8XLJ - chains F and G of the 10 polymer chains in the assembly; structure by electron microscopy, 3.90 A resolution.

[Chain F (and G)]
Protein: Glutamine synthetase
Source organism: Rattus norvegicus
Notes: EC 6.3.1.2, 2.3.1.225; chain G of this document is another copy of the same molecule, construct and numbering; everything in this record applies to it too
UniProtKB: P09606 (GLNA_RAT); numbering as in UniProt (aligned over 1-372)
Sequence (372 residues; numbered 1 to 372; the number before each row is that of its first residue):
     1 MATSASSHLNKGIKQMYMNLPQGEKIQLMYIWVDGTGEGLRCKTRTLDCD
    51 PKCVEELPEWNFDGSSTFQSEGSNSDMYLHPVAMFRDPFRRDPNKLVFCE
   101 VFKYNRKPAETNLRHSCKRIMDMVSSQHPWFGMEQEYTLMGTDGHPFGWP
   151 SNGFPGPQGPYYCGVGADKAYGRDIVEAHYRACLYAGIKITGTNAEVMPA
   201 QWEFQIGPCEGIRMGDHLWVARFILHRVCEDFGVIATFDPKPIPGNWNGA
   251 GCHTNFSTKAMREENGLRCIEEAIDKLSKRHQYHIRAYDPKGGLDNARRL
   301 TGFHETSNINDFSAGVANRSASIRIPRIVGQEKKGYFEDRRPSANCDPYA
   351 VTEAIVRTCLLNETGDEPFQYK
Swiss-Prot annotation at these positions:
  - region: Ala-2 to Lys-25 (Required for glutamine-induced ubiquitination by CRL4(CRBN) and proteasomal degradation)
  - binding site (ATP): Glu-134, Glu-203 to Pro-208, Asn-255 to Ser-257, Arg-319, Arg-324
  - binding site (Mn(2+)): Glu-134, Glu-136, Glu-196, Glu-203, His-253, Glu-338
  - binding site (L-glutamate): Asn-246, Trp-247, Arg-319, Arg-340
  - binding site (ADP): Tyr-336 to Glu-338
  - modified residue: Ala-2 (N-acetylalanine), Lys-11 (N6-acetyllysine), Lys-14 (N6-acetyllysine), Tyr-104 (Phosphotyrosine), Ser-343 (Phosphoserine)

[How chain F and chain G interact]
Pairs across the interface (79; chain F residue first):
  Ser-4(F) / Ala-167(G)  hydrogen bond (side chain-backbone)
  Ala-5(F) / Phe-147(G)  hydrophobic
  Ala-5(F) / Gly-148(G)
  Ser-6(F) / Tyr-171(G)
  Ser-6(F) / Gly-172(G)  hydrogen bond (side chain-backbone)
  Ser-6(F) / Asp-174(G)
  Leu-9(F) / Phe-147(G)  hydrophobic
  Leu-9(F) / Phe-232(G)
  Asn-10(F) / Lys-11(G)
  Asn-10(F) / Phe-232(G)
  Lys-11(F) / Asp-174(G)  salt bridge
  Ile-13(F) / Lys-11(G)
  Ile-13(F) / Asp-231(G)
  Ile-13(F) / Phe-232(G)  hydrophobic
  Lys-14(F) / Asp-174(G)  salt bridge
  Lys-14(F) / Phe-232(G)
  Met-16(F) / Gln-15(G)  hydrogen bond
  Met-16(F) / Phe-89(G)
  Tyr-17(F) / Phe-89(G)
  Tyr-17(F) / Ala-178(G)  hydrophobic
  Tyr-17(F) / Arg-181(G)
  Tyr-17(F) / Val-228(G)
  Tyr-17(F) / Asp-231(G)  hydrogen bond
  Met-18(F) / Arg-181(G)  hydrogen bond (backbone-side chain)
  Leu-20(F) / Pro-88(G)
  Leu-20(F) / Arg-91(G)
  Leu-20(F) / Arg-181(G)
  Pro-21(F) / Tyr-185(G)
  Gln-22(F) / Arg-181(G)
  Gln-22(F) / Leu-184(G)
  Lys-25(F) / Leu-184(G)
  Gln-27(F) / Tyr-180(G)
  Trp-32(F) / Cys-163(G)  hydrophobic
  Leu-40(F) / Val-165(G)
  Arg-41(F) / Gly-159(G)  hydrogen bond (side chain-backbone)
  Arg-41(F) / Pro-160(G)
  Arg-41(F) / Tyr-162(G)  hydrogen bond (side chain-backbone)
  Arg-41(F) / Cys-163(G)
  Cys-42(F) / Cys-163(G)  hydrogen bond (backbone-backbone)
  Lys-43(F) / Tyr-162(G)  hydrogen bond
  Lys-43(F) / Cys-163(G)
  Lys-43(F) / Thr-193(G)
  Lys-43(F) / Asn-194(G)
  Thr-44(F) / Tyr-180(G)
  Thr-44(F) / Gly-192(G)
  Thr-44(F) / Thr-193(G)  hydrogen bond (backbone-backbone)
  Arg-45(F) / Tyr-180(G)
  Arg-45(F) / Thr-191(G)
  Arg-45(F) / Gly-192(G)
  Thr-46(F) / Tyr-180(G)  hydrogen bond
  Thr-46(F) / Ile-190(G)  hydrogen bond (side chain-backbone)
  Thr-46(F) / Thr-191(G)  hydrogen bond (backbone-backbone)
  Thr-46(F) / Gly-192(G)
  Asn-61(F) / Arg-319(G)
  Phe-62(F) / Arg-319(G)
  Asp-63(F) / Tyr-162(G)
  Asp-63(F) / Glu-305(G)
  Asp-63(F) / Arg-319(G)
  Ser-66(F) / Gly-159(G)
  Ser-66(F) / Tyr-162(G)
  Ser-66(F) / Val-197(G)
  Phe-68(F) / Gly-159(G)
  Asn-74(F) / Arg-327(G)
  Ser-75(F) / Arg-319(G)
  Asp-76(F) / Ala-317(G)
  Asp-76(F) / Arg-319(G)  salt bridge
  Tyr-78(F) / Arg-327(G)
  Arg-90(F) / Glu-177(G)  salt bridge
  Arg-90(F) / Arg-181(G)
  Tyr-104(F) / Arg-327(G)  hydrogen bond (backbone-side chain)
  Phe-223(F) / Val-165(G)  hydrophobic
  Arg-227(F) / Arg-173(G)
  Glu-230(F) / Val-165(G)
  Glu-230(F) / Gly-166(G)  hydrogen bond (side chain-backbone)
  Glu-230(F) / Ala-170(G)
  Glu-230(F) / Arg-173(G)  salt bridge
  Val-234(F) / Ala-167(G)
  Ile-235(F) / Ala-167(G)  hydrophobic
  Ile-235(F) / Asp-168(G)
Also at the interface, not in a pair above, chain F (46 interface residues in all): Thr-67, Ser-73, Asn-94, His-226, Asp-231, Gly-233
Also at the interface, not in a pair above, chain G (46 interface residues in all): Lys-14, Met-18, Tyr-161, Gly-164, Ala-182, Val-234, Arg-324

[In short]
Chain F and chain G each contribute 46 residues to their interface, with 15 hydrogen bonds and 5 salt bridges.
Polar contacts include Lys-11(F)/Asp-174(G), Lys-14(F)/Asp-174(G) and Asp-76(F)/Arg-319(G).
Both chains are Glutamine synthetase (Rattus norvegicus). Entry 8XLJ (Structure of the native glutamine
synthetase in the adult cortex and hippocampus) was determined by electron microscopy (same publication as
8XLL).
